PDB entry 1WS5 | X-ray diffraction, 1.90 A resolution | chains A and E of the 8 polymer chains in the assembly

== Chain A ==
Name: Agglutinin alpha chain
Source organism: Artocarpus integer
UniProtKB: P18670 (LECA_ARTIN); residue numbers follow UniProt; this construct covers 1-133
Amino-acid sequence (133 residues; each row starts with the number of its first residue):
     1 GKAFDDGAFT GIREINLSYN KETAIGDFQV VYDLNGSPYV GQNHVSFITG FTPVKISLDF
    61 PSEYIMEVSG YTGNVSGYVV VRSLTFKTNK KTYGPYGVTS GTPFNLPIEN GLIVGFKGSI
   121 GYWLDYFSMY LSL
Construct notes: conflict Val45 (Lys in P18670)
Curated features (UniProtKB/Swiss-Prot):
  - region: Val68 to Asn89 (IgA-binding)
  - glycosylation (N-linked (GlcNAc...) asparagine): Asn43, Asn74
  - natural variant: Met66 (M66D; M66V)
Residues lining bound ligands: methyl alpha-D-mannopyranoside (MMA): Gly1, Phe47, Tyr78, Val80, Gly121, Tyr122, Trp123, Asp125

== Chain E ==
Name: Agglutinin alpha chain
Source organism: Artocarpus integer
UniProtKB: P18670 (LECA_ARTIN); numbering as in UniProt (aligned over 1-133)
Amino-acid sequence (133 residues; row label = number of the first residue in the row):
     1 GKAFDDGAFT GIREINLSYN KETAIGDFQV VYDLNGSPYV GQNHKSFITG FTPVKISLDF
    61 PSEYIMEVSG YTGNVSGYVV VRSLTFKTNK KTYGPYGVTS GTPFNLPIEN GLIVGFKGSI
   121 GYWLDYFSMY LSL
Curated features (UniProtKB/Swiss-Prot):
  - region: Val68 to Asn89 (IgA-binding)
  - glycosylation (N-linked (GlcNAc...) asparagine): Asn43, Asn74
  - natural variant: Lys45 (K45L; K45T), Met66 (M66D; M66V)
Residues lining bound ligands: methyl alpha-D-mannopyranoside (MMA): Gly1, Phe47, Tyr78, Val80, Gly121, Tyr122, Trp123, Asp125

== Chain A / chain E interface ==
Contacting residue pairs (11; chain A residue first):
  Asp6(A) - Asn35(E)
  Gly7(A) - Asn35(E)
  Ala8(A) - Asn35(E)
  Phe9(A) - Asn35(E)
  Leu34(A) - Leu34(E)  hydrophobic
  Leu34(A) - Tyr39(E)  hydrophobic
  Asn35(A) - Asp6(E)
  Asn35(A) - Gly7(E)
  Asn35(A) - Ala8(E)  hydrogen bond (side chain-backbone)
  Asn35(A) - Phe9(E)
  Tyr39(A) - Leu34(E)  hydrophobic

== Overview ==
The chain A/chain E interface involves 7 residues from each chain, with 1 hydrogen bond. The hydrogen-bonded
pair is Asn35(A)-Ala8(E). Bound to chain A: methyl alpha-D-mannopyranoside. Chain E binds methyl
alpha-D-mannopyranoside.
Here chain A is Agglutinin alpha chain and chain E is Agglutinin alpha chain, both from Artocarpus integer.
Entry 1WS5 (Crystal structure of Jacalin-Me-alpha-Mannose complex: Promiscuity vs Specificity) was determined
by X-ray diffraction, deposited together with 1WS4.
